Entry 2X2J (X-ray diffraction, 2.35 A resolution); this record covers chain A.

# Chain A
Molecule: Alpha-1,4-glucan lyase isozyme 1
Organism: Gracilariopsis lemaneiformis
Notes: EC 4.2.2.13
UniProtKB: Q9STC1 (Q9STC1_9FLOR); residues 12-1038 here correspond to UniProt positions 62-1088 (UniProt number = residue number + 50)
Amino-acid sequence (1027 residues; each row starts with the number of its first residue):
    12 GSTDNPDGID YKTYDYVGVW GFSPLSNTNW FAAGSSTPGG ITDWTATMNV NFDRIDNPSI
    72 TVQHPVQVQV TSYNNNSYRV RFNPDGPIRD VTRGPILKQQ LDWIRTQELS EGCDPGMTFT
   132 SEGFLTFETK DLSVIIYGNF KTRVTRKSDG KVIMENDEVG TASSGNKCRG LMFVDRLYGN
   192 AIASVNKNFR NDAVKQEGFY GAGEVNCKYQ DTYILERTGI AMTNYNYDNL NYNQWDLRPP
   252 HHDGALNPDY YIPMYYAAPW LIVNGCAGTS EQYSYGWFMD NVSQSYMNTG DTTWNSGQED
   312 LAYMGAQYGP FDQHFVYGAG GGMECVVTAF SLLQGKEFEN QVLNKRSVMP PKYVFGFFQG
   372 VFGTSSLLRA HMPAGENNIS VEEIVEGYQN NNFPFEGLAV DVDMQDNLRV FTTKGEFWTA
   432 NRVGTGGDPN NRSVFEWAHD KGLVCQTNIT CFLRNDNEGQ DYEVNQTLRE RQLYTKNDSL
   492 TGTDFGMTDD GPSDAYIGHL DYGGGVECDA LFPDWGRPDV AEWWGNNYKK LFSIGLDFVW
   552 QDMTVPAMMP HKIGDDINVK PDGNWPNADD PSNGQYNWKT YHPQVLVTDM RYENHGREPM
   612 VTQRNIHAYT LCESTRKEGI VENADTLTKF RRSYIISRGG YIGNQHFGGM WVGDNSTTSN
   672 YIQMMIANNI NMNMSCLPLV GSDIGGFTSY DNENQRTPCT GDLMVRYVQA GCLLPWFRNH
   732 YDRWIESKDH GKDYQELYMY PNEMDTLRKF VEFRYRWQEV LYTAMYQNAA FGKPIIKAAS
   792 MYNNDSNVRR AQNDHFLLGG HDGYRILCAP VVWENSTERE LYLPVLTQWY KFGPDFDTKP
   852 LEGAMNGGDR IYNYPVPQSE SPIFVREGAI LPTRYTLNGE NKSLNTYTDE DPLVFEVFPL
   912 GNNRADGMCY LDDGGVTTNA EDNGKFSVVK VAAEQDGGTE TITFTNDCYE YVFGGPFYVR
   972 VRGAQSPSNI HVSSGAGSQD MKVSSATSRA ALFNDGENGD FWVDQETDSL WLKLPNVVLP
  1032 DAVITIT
Unresolved in the structure: 12-13
Modified residues: C336 (s-hydroxycysteine; CSO)
Ligand contacts: 1-deoxynojirimycin (NOJ): F373, D412, V413, N459, Y513, W551, D553, M554, R649, W662, G664, D665, F698, R729, H731

# Overview
Ligands of chain A: 1-deoxynojirimycin.
Chain A is Alpha-1,4-glucan lyase isozyme 1 (Gracilariopsis lemaneiformis); the structure, Crystal structure
of the Gracilariopsis lemaneiformis alpha- 1,4-glucan lyase with deoxynojirimycin, was determined by X-ray
diffraction, deposited together with 4AMW, 4AMX, 2X2H and 2X2I.
